Entry 7NJV (electron microscopy, 2.90 A resolution); this record covers chains L and T of the 12 polymer chains in the assembly.

[Chain L (and T)]
Protein: ATP synthase subunit c
From: Mycolicibacterium smegmatis (strain ATCC 700084 / mc(2)155)
Notes: chain T of this document is another copy of the same molecule, construct and numbering; everything in this record applies to it too
Reference sequence: A0R205 (A0R205_MYCS2); residue numbers follow UniProt; this construct covers 1-86
Sequence (86 residues; each row starts with the number of its first residue):
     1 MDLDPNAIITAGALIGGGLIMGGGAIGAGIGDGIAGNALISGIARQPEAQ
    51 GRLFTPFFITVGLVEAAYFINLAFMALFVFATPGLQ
Disordered / not traced: 1-2
From the paper describing this entry:
  - catalytic residues: E65 (proposed by the authors, not directly observed)

[Chain L / chain T interface]
Pairs across the interface (79):
  L3(L) with L3(T), hydrophobic; I8(T), hydrophobic
  D4(L) with Q86(T), hydrogen bond
  N6(L) with Q86(T)
  A7(L) with P5(T), hydrophobic; I9(T); Q86(T)
  T10(L) with P83(T)
  A11(L) with I8(T)
  L14(L) with I9(T); G12(T); A13(T); G16(T); F78(T); T82(T)
  I15(L) with G12(T); I15(T), hydrophobic; L19(T)
  G18(L) with G16(T); L19(T); I20(T); F78(T)
  L19(L) with L19(T), hydrophobic
  M21(L) with I20(T), hydrophobic; N71(T), hydrogen bond (backbone-side chain); F74(T), hydrophobic
  G22(L) with L19(T); G23(T)
  A25(L) with G23(T); G24(T); G27(T); N71(T)
  I26(L) with G23(T); I26(T), hydrophobic; G27(T)
  G29(L) with G27(T); G31(T); V64(T)
  I30(L) with I30(T), hydrophobic
  D32(L) with T60(T); L63(T); V64(T)
  G33(L) with G31(T); I34(T); T60(T); V64(T)
  I34(L) with I34(T), hydrophobic
  G36(L) with T60(T)
  N37(L) with I34(T); A38(T)
  L39(L) with P56(T), hydrophobic
  I40(L) with A35(T); A38(T); L39(T); L53(T); P56(T), hydrophobic; F57(T), hydrophobic
  I43(L) with L53(T), hydrophobic; P56(T), hydrophobic
  A44(L) with G42(T); Q46(T); L53(T)
  P47(L) with Q46(T); R52(T)
  E48(L) with R52(T), salt bridge
  Q50(L) with R52(T)
  F54(L) with I59(T), hydrophobic
  F57(L) with I59(T), hydrophobic
  V61(L) with L63(T), hydrophobic
  Y68(L) with A67(T), hydrogen bond (side chain-backbone); I70(T); N71(T)
  L72(L) with I70(T), hydrophobic; F74(T), hydrophobic
  M75(L) with F74(T), hydrophobic
  V79(L) with F78(T), hydrophobic; P83(T)
  F80(L) with L77(T), hydrophobic; P83(T), hydrophobic
Other interface residues (no listed pair), chain L (40 interface residues in all): G17, S41, R45, E65
Other interface residues (no listed pair), chain T (41 interface residues in all): R45, G84

[Overview]
40 residues of chain L face 41 of chain T across their interface; the contacts include 3 hydrogen bonds and 1
salt bridge. Among the polar pairs are E48(L)-R52(T), D4(L)-Q86(T) and M21(L)-N71(T). From the paper: the
catalytic residue E65(L).
Chain L and chain T are both ATP synthase subunit c (Mycolicibacterium smegmatis (strain ATCC 700084 /
mc(2)155)); the structure, Mycobacterium smegmatis ATP synthase Fo combined class 2, was determined by
electron microscopy (same publication as 7NJK, 7NJL, 7NJM, 7NJN, 7NJO, 7NJP and 20 further entries).
